Entry 4QZ5 (X-ray diffraction, 2.80 A resolution); this record covers chains I and Y of the 28 polymer chains in the assembly.

[Chain I]
Molecule: Proteasome subunit beta type-3
Organism: Saccharomyces cerevisiae
Notes: EC 3.4.25.1
UniProt: P25451 (PSB3_YEAST); residues 0-204 here correspond to UniProt positions 1-205 (UniProt number = residue number + 1)
Sequence (205 residues; each row starts with the number of its first residue; numbering starts at 0):
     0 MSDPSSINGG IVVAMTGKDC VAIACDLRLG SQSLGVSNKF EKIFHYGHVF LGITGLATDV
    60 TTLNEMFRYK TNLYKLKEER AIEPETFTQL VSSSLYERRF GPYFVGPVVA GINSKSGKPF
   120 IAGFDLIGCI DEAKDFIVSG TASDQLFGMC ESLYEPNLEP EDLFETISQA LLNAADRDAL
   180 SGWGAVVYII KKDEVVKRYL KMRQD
Disordered / not traced: 0
Curated features (UniProtKB/Swiss-Prot):
  - modified residue: Ser30 (Phosphoserine)
  - cross-link: Lys69 (Glycyl lysine isopeptide (Lys-Gly) (interchain with G-Cter in ubiquitin))
Metal / ion sites: Mg2+ site 1: Ala174, Asp177, Ser180; Mg2+ site 2: Asp204 (shared with Ala165(Y), Asp168(Y), Ser171(Y) of chain Y)
Ligand contacts: 04C (1,2,4-trideoxy-4-methyl-2-{[N-(morpholin-4-ylacetyl)-L-alanyl-O-methyl-L-tyrosyl]amino}-1-phenyl-D-xylitol): Asp124, Leu125, Cys128

[Chain Y]
Molecule: Proteasome subunit beta type-5
Organism: Saccharomyces cerevisiae
Notes: EC 3.4.25.1
UniProt: P30656 (PSB5_YEAST); residues 1-212 here correspond to UniProt positions 76-287 (UniProt number = residue number + 75)
Sequence (212 residues; numbered 1 to 212; the number before each row is that of its first residue):
     1 TTTLAFRFQG GIIVAVDSRA TAGNWVASQT VKKVIEINPF LLGTMAGGTA DCQFWETWLG
    61 SQCRLHELRE KERISVAAAS KILSNLVYQY KGAGLSMGTM ICGYTRKEGP TIYYVDSDGT
   121 RLKGDIFCVG SGQTFAYGVL DSNYKWDLSV EDALYLGKRS ILAAAHRDAY SGGSVNLYHV
   181 TEDGWIYHGN HDVGELFWKV KEEEGSFNNV IG
Sequence notes: engineered mutation Thr49 (Ala124 in P30656)
Covalently attached groups: compound 04C linked to Thr1
Metal / ion sites: Mg2+: Ala165, Asp168, Ser171 (shared with Asp204(I) of chain I)
Ligand contacts: 04C (1,2,4-trideoxy-4-methyl-2-{[N-(morpholin-4-ylacetyl)-L-alanyl-O-methyl-L-tyrosyl]amino}-1-phenyl-D-xylitol): Arg19, Ala20, Thr21, Val31, Lys32, Lys33, Met45, Ala46, Gly47, Gly48, Thr49, Ser96, Ser131, Tyr170

[How chain I and chain Y interact]
Residue-residue contacts (46):
  Leu26(I) with Ile211(Y), hydrophobic
  Arg27(I) with Ala169(Y)
  Ser32(I) with Arg167(Y); Asp168(Y); Ala169(Y), hydrogen bond (backbone-backbone); Tyr170(Y)
  Leu33(I) with Phe135(Y), hydrophobic
  Gly34(I) with Arg167(Y), hydrogen bond (backbone-side chain)
  Val35(I) with Arg167(Y), hydrogen bond (backbone-side chain)
  Asn37(I) with His166(Y); Asn209(Y), hydrogen bond (side chain-backbone); Val210(Y)
  Lys38(I) with Asn209(Y), hydrogen bond (side chain-backbone); Ile211(Y)
  Gln144(I) with Trp25(Y)
  Asp175(I) with Val26(Y)
  Arg176(I) with Trp25(Y); Val26(Y), hydrogen bond (side chain-backbone); Ala27(Y), hydrogen bond (side chain-backbone); Ser28(Y)
  Asp177(I) with Asn24(Y); Val26(Y)
  Ala178(I) with Asn24(Y), hydrogen bond (backbone-backbone); Val26(Y); Ala169(Y); Tyr170(Y), hydrophobic
  Leu179(I) with Asn24(Y)
  Trp182(I) with His166(Y), hydrogen bond (side chain-backbone); Arg167(Y)
  Tyr198(I) with Ile211(Y), hydrophobic
  Lys200(I) with Trp198(Y)
  Met201(I) with Trp198(Y)
  Arg202(I) with Gln29(Y); Gly173(Y), hydrogen bond (side chain-backbone); Asp192(Y), salt bridge; Gly194(Y)
  Gln203(I) with His166(Y), hydrogen bond (backbone-side chain); Phe197(Y); Trp198(Y); Val210(Y)
  Asp204(I) with Arg19(Y), salt bridge; Gln29(Y); Ala165(Y); Ser171(Y); Gly172(Y); Gly173(Y), hydrogen bond (side chain-backbone)
Also at the interface, not in a pair above, chain I (22 interface residues in all): Gln31
Also at the interface, not in a pair above, chain Y (25 interface residues in all): Val193

[In short]
The interface between chain I and chain Y involves 22 residues on one side and 25 on the other; the contacts
include 12 hydrogen bonds and 2 salt bridges. Among the polar pairs are Arg202(I)-Asp192(Y),
Asp204(I)-Arg19(Y) and Gly34(I)-Arg167(Y). Chain I binds compound 04C.
Here chain I is Proteasome subunit beta type-3 and chain Y is Proteasome subunit beta type-5, both from
Saccharomyces cerevisiae. Entry 4QZ5 (yCP beta5-A49T-mutant in complex with ONX 0914) was determined by X-ray
diffraction (same publication as 4QUX, 4QUY, 4QV0, 4QV1, 4QV3, 4QV4 and 42 further entries).
